5WEK - chains B and D of the 4 polymer chains in the assembly; structure by electron microscopy, 4.60 A resolution (low resolution: residue-level contacts below are approximate; hydrogen-bond / salt-bridge calls are withheld).

# Chain B (and D)
Name: Chimera of Glutamate receptor 2, Germ cell-specific gene 1-like protein
Organism: Rattus norvegicus
Notes: fragment: UNP P19491 residues 25-847, UNP D3Z7H4 residues 2-238 linked via LINKER GTG; chain D of this document is another copy of the same molecule, construct and numbering; everything in this record applies to it too
UniProtKB: chimeric construct of P19491, D3Z7H4: residues 10-826 from P19491 (GRIA2_RAT), isoform P19491-2 positions 25-841 (UniProt number = residue number + 15); residues 1002-1238 from D3Z7H4 positions 2-238 (UniProt number = residue number - 1000)
Chain sequence (1057 residues; numbered 10 to 1238; 172 numbers in that range are skipped by the numbering (no residue carries them; nothing is unmodelled there); the number before each row is that of its first residue):
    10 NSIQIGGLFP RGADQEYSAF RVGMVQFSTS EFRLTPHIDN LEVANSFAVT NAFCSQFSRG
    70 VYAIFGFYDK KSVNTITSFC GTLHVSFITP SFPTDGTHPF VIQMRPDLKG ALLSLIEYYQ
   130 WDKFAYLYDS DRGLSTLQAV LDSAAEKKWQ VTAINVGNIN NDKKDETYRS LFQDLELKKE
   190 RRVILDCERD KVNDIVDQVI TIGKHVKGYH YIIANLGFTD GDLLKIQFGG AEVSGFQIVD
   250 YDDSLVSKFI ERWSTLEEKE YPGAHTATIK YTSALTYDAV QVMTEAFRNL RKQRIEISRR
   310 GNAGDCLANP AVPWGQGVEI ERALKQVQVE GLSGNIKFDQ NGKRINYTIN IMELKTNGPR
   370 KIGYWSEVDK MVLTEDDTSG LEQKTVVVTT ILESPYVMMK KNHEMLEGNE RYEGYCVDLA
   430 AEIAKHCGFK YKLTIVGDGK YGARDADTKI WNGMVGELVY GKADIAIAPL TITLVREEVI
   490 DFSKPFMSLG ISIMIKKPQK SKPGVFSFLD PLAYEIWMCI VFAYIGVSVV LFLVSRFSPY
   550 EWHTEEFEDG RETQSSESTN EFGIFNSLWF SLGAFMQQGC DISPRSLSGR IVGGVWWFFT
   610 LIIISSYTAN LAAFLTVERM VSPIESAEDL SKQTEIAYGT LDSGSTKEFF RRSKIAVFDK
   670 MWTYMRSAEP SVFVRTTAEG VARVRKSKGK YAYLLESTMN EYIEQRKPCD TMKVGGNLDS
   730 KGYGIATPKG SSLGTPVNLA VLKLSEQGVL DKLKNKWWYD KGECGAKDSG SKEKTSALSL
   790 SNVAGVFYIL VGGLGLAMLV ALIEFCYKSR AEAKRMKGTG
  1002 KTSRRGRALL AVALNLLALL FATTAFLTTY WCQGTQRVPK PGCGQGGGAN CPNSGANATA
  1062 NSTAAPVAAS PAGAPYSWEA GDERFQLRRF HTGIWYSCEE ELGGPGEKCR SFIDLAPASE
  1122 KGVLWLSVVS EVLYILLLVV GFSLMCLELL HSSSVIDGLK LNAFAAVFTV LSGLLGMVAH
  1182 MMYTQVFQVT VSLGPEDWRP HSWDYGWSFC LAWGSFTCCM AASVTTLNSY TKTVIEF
Disordered / not traced: 545-572, 818-829, 1002-1238
Differences from the reference sequence: engineered mutation Glu-241 (Asn256 in P19491), Leu-382 (Val397 in P19491), Glu-384 (Gly405 in P19491), Asp-385 (Asn406 in P19491), Gln-392 (Asn413 in P19491), Leu-1151 (Val151 in D3Z7H4); linker (827-829)
Swiss-Prot annotation at these positions:
  - glycosylation: Asn-355 (N-linked (GlcNAc...) asparagine)
Cystine bridges: Cys-63/Cys-315, Cys-718/Cys-773
Residues lining bound ligands: ZK1 ({[7-morpholin-4-yl-2,3-dioxo-6-(trifluoromethyl)-3,4-dihydroquinoxalin-1(2H)-yl]methyl}phosphonic acid): Glu-402, Tyr-405, Tyr-450, Pro-478, Leu-479, Thr-480, Arg-485, Gly-653, Ser-654, Thr-655, Thr-686, Glu-705, Met-708, Tyr-732
From the paper describing this entry:
  - self-association interface (contacts with another copy of this molecule): Phe-584

# Chain B / chain D interface
Pairs across the interface - 18 pairs, chain B then chain D:
  Arg-178(B) with Phe-237(D)
  Ile-209(B) with Ile-209(D); His-214(D)
  Thr-210(B) with Phe-237(D); Gly-238(D)
  Ile-211(B) with Phe-237(D); Gly-238(D)
  Gly-212(B) with His-214(D); Val-215(D)
  His-214(B) with Ile-209(D); Gly-212(D); His-214(D)
  Val-215(B) with Gly-212(D)
  Phe-237(B) with Arg-178(D); Thr-210(D); Ile-211(D)
  Gly-238(B) with Thr-210(D); Ile-211(D)

# In short
Chain B and chain D each contribute 9 residues to their interface. Chain B binds compound ZK1. The paper
reports a self-association interface involving Phe-584(B).
Both chains are Chimera of Glutamate receptor 2, Germ cell-specific gene 1-like protein (Rattus norvegicus).
Entry 5WEK (GluA2 bound to antagonist ZK and GSG1L in digitonin, state 1) was determined by electron
microscopy (same publication as 5WEL, 5WEM, 5WEN and 5WEO).
